PDB entry 9BX4 | electron microscopy, 9.20 A resolution (very low resolution: no residue pairs are listed; an interface is given only as per-side residue counts) | chains A and E of the 6 polymer chains in the assembly

[Chain A]
Molecule: Nucleoprotein
Source organism: Influenza A virus
Reference sequence: A0A516TQ93 (A0A516TQ93_9INFA); residues 1-498 here = UniProt positions 1-498
Amino-acid sequence (498 residues; each row starts with the number of its first residue):
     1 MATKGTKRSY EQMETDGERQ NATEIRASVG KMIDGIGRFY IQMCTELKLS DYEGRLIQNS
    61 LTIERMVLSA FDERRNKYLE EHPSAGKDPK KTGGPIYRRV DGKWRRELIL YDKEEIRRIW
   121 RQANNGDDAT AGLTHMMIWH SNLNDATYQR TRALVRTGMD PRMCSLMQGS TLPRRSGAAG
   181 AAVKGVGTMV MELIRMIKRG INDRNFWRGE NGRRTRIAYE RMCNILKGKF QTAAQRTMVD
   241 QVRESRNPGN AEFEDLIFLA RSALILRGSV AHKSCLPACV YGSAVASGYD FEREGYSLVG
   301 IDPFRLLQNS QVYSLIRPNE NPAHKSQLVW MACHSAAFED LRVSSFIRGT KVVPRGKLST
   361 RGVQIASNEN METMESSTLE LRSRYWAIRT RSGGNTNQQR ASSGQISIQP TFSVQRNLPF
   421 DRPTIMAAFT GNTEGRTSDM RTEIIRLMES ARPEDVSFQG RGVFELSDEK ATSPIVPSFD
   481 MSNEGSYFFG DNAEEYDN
Not modelled in the structure: 1-20, 401-434, 491-498

[Chain E]
Molecule: viral RNA
Source organism: Influenza A virus
Sequence (60 nucleotides; each row starts with the number of its first residue; note: 6 numbers in that range are skipped by the numbering (no residue carries them; nothing is unmodelled there)):
     1 UUUUUUUUUU UUUUUUUUU
    26 UUUUUUUUUU UUUUUUUUUU UUUUUUUUUU UUUUUUUUUU U
Not modelled in the structure: 45-66

[Interface between chain A and chain E]
At this resolution (9 A) residue pairs are not listed: 9 residues of chain A and 5 of chain E lie at the interface.

[Summary]
Chain A and chain E form an interface of 9 and 5 residues respectively.
Here chain A is Nucleoprotein and chain E is viral RNA, both from Influenza A virus. Entry 9BX4 (Structure of
influenza A RNP, 4xNP local reconstruction, class 6) was determined by electron microscopy (same publication
as 9BWV, 9BWZ, 9BX0, 9BX1 and 9C4H).
